PDB entry 4C4R | X-ray diffraction, 1.10 A resolution | chain A

[Chain A]
Name: Beta-phosphoglucomutase
Organism: Lactococcus lactis
Notes: EC 5.4.2.6
Reference sequence: P71447 (PGMB_LACLA); numbering as in UniProt (aligned over 1-221)
Chain sequence (221 residues; each row starts with the number of its first residue):
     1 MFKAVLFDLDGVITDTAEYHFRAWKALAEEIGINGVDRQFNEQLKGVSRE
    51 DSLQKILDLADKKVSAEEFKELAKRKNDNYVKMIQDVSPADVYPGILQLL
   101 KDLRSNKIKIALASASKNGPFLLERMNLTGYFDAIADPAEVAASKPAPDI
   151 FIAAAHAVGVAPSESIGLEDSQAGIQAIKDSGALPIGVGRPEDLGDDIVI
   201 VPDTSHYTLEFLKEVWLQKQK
Disordered / not traced: 219-221
Sequence notes: conflict Arg-125 (Lys in P71447), His-206 (Tyr in P71447)
Swiss-Prot annotation at these positions:
  - active site: Asp-8 (Nucleophile), Asp-10 (Proton donor/acceptor)
  - binding site (Mg(2+)): Asp-8, Asp-10, Asp-170
  - binding site (beta-D-glucose 6-phosphate): Asp-10, Gly-46, Val-47, Arg-49, Ser-116, Lys-117, Asn-118
  - site (Important for catalytic activity and assists the phosphoryl transfer reaction to Asp8 by balancing charge and orienting the reacting groups): Ser-114, Lys-145
  - modified residue: Asp-8 (4-aspartylphosphate)
  - mutagenesis: Asp-8 (D8A/E: Inactive), Asp-10 (D10A/E/N/S: Inactive), Thr-16 (T16P: 500-fold reduction in the rate constant for Asp-8 phosphorylation by beta-G1,6bisP ...), His-20 (H20A: Impairs Asp-8 phosphorylation by beta-G1,6bisP and phosphoryl transfer from the phospho-Asp8 to the substrate beta-G1P ...), Lys-45 (K45A: 20'000-fold decrease in catalytic efficiency), Gly-46 (G46A: 1'000'000-fold decrease in catalytic efficiency; G46P: 100'000-fold decrease in catalytic efficiency; G46V: 10'000-fold decrease in catalytic efficiency), Arg-49 (R49K: 1'000'000-fold decrease in catalytic efficiency), Ser-52 (S52A: Wild-type activity), Lys-76 (K76A: 100-fold reduction in the conversion of beta-G1P to G6P in the presence of beta-G1,6bisP), Asp-170 (D170A: Impaired, but active with an increase in the affinity for G1P)
Bound ions: Mg2+: Asp-8, Asp-10, Asp-170 (together with trifluoromagnesate); trifluoromagnesate Mg: Asp-8 (together with YO5)
Ligand contacts:
  - trifluoromagnesate (MGF): Asp-8, Leu-9, Asp-10, Gly-46, Ala-113, Ser-114, Ala-115, Lys-145, Asp-170
  - YO5 ((1R)-1,5-anhydro-1-(phosphonomethyl)-D-glucitol): Asp-8, Asp-10, His-20, Trp-24, Leu-44, Lys-45, Gly-46, Val-47, Ser-48, Arg-49, Ser-52, Lys-76, Asn-77, Ser-114, Ala-115, Ser-116, Lys-117, Asn-118
From the paper describing this entry:
  - binding site for YO5: His-20, Ala-115, Ser-116

[Summary]
Ligands of chain A: compound YO5 and trifluoromagnesate. Asp-8, Asp-10 and Asp-170 form the Mg2+ site. Curated
annotation (UniProt) lists active-site residues Asp-8 and Asp-10, 3 Mg2+-binding residues, 7 beta-D-glucose
6-phosphate-binding residues and 10 mutagenesis sites. The paper reports a binding site for YO5 at His-20,
Ala-115 and Ser-116.
Chain A is Beta-phosphoglucomutase (Lactococcus lactis); the structure, Structure of beta-phosphoglucomutase
in complex with a phosphonate analogue of beta-glucose-1-phosphate and magnesium trifluoride, was determined
by X-ray diffraction together with 4C4S, 4C4T and 2WF7 from the same study.
